9ASH - chains D and T of the 13 polymer chains in the assembly; structure by electron microscopy, 2.58 A resolution.

[Chain D]
Name: CRISPR system Cms protein Csm2
Source organism: Lactococcus lactis subsp. lactis
UniProt: L0CFW2 (L0CFW2_LACLL); residues 12-150 here correspond to UniProt positions 2-140 (UniProt number = residue number - 10)
Sequence (150 residues; each row starts with the number of its first residue):
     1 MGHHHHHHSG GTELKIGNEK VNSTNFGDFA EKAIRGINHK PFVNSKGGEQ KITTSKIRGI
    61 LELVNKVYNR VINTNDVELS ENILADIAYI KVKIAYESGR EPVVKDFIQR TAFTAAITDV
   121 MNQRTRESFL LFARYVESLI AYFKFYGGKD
Not modelled in the structure: 1-11, 150
Differences from the reference sequence: expression tag (1-11)

[Chain T]
Molecule: Target RNA
Sequence (36 nucleotides; each row starts with the number of its first residue):
     7 CUUCUUCAGG UUGGACAGCU GGUGCUGCCA AGAGCA
Not modelled in the structure: 29-42

[Interface between chain D and chain T]
Contacting residue pairs - 4 pairs, chain D then chain T:
  Lys46(D) - A14(T)  salt bridge to the phosphate
  Thr53(D) - U17(T)  base contact
  Arg100(D) - U12(T)  salt bridge to the phosphate
  Lys149(D) - U17(T)  base contact
Also at the interface, not in a pair above, chain T (4 interface residues in all): C13

[In short]
The chain D/chain T interface involves 4 residues from each chain; the contacts include 2 salt bridges. Polar
contacts include Lys46(D)-A14(T) and Arg100(D)-U12(T).
Chain D is CRISPR system Cms protein Csm2 (Lactococcus lactis subsp. lactis) and chain T is Target RNA; the
structure, Cryo-EM structure of the active Lactococcus lactis Csm bound to target in post-cleavage stage, was
determined by electron microscopy (same publication as 9ASI).
